PDB entry 4UVB | X-ray diffraction, 2.80 A resolution | chains A and B

Chain A:
Protein: Lysine-specific histone demethylase 1A
Source organism: Homo sapiens
Notes: EC 1.-.-.-
Reference sequence: O60341 (KDM1A_HUMAN); aligned to UniProt positions 1-872 over residues -19 to 852 (the alignment contains insertions or deletions, so no single offset holds)
Amino-acid sequence (872 residues; row label = number of the first residue in the row; numbers below 1 keep their minus sign (Met-19 is residue -19)):
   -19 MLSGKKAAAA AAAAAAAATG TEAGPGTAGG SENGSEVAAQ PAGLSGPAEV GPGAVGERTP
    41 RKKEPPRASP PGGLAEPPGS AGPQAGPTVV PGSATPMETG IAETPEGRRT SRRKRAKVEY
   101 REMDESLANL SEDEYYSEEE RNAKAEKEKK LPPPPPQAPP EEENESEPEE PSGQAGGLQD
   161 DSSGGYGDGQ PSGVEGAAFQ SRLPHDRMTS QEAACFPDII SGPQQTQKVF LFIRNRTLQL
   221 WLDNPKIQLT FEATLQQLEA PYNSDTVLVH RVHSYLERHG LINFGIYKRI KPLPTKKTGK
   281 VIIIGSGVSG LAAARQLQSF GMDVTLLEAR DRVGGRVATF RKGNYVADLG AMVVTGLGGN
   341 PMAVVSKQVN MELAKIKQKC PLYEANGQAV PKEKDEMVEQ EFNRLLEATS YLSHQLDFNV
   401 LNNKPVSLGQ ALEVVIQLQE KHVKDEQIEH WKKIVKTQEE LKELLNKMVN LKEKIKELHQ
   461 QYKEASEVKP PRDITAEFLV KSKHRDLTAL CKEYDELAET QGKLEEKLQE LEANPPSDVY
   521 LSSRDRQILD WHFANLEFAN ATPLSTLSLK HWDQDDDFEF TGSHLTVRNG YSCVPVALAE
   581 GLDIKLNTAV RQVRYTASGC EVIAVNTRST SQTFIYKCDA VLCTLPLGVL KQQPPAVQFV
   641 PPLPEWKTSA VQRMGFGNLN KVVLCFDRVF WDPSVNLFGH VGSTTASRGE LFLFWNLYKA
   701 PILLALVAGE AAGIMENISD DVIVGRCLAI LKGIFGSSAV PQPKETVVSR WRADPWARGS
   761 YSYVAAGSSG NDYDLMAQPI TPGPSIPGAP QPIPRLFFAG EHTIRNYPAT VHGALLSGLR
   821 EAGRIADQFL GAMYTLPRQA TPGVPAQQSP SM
Not modelled in the structure: -19 to 170, 837-852
Construct notes: conflict Pro171 (Ala191 in O60341)
Residues lining bound ligands: 1-Methyl-Tranylcypromine (D51; [(2R,3S,4R,5R)-5-(6-amino-9H-purin-9-yl)-3,4-dihydroxytetrahydrofuran-2-yl]methyl (2R,3S,4S)-5-[(1R,3S,3aS,7aS)-1-amino-1,10,11-trimethyl-4,6-dioxo-3-phenyl-2,3,5,6,7,7a-hexahydro-1H-benzo[g]pyrrolo[2,1-e]pteridin-8(4H)-yl]-2,3,4-trihydroxypentyl dihydrogen diphosphate): Ile284, Gly285, Ser286, Gly287, Val288, Ser289, Gly290, Leu307, Glu308, Ala309, Arg310, Gly314, Gly315, Arg316, Val317, Leu329, Gly330, Ala331, Met332, Val333, Phe538, Ala539, Thr588, Ala589, Val590, Thr624, Leu625, Pro626, Val629, Val637, Leu659, Lys661, Trp751, Trp756, Ser760, Tyr761, Gly800, Glu801, Ala809, Thr810, Val811, Ala814

Chain B:
Protein: Rest corepressor 1
Source organism: Homo sapiens
Reference sequence: Q9UKL0 (RCOR1_HUMAN); residues 1-482 here = UniProt positions 1-482
Amino-acid sequence (482 residues; row label = number of the first residue in the row):
     1 MVEKGPEVSG KRRGRNNAAA SASAAAASAA ASAACASPAA TAASGAAASS ASAAAASAAA
    61 APNNGQNKSL AAAAPNGNSS SNSWEEGSSG SSSDEEHGGG GMRVGPQYQA VVPDFDPAKL
   121 ARRSQERDNL GMLVWSPNQN LSEAKLDEYI AIAKEKHGYN MEQALGMLFW HKHNIEKSLA
   181 DLPNFTPFPD EWTVEDKVLF EQAFSFHGKT FHRIQQMLPD KSIASLVKFY YSWKKTRTKT
   241 SVMDRHARKQ KREREESEDE LEEANGNNPI DIEVDQNKES KKEVPPTETV PQVKKEKHST
   301 QAKNRAKRKP PKGMFLSQED VEAVSANATA ATTVLRQLDM ELVSVKRQIQ NIKQTNSALK
   361 EKLDGGIEPY RLPEVIQKCN ARWTTEEQLL AVQAIRKYGR DFQAISDVIG NKSVVQVKNF
   421 FVNYRRRFNI DEVLQEWEAE HGKEETNGPS NQKPVKSPDN SIKMPEEEDE APVLDVRYAS
   481 AS
Not modelled in the structure: 1-307, 441-482
UniProt features mapped onto this chain:
  - cross-link: Lys297 (Glycyl lysine isopeptide (Lys-Gly) (interchain with G-Cter in SUMO2))

How chain A and chain B interact:
Residue-residue contacts - 99 pairs, chain A then chain B:
  Glu381(A) with Met314(B)
  Arg384(A) with Pro311(B); Lys312(B), hydrogen bond (side chain-backbone); Met314(B)
  Glu387(A) with Pro311(B)
  Ala388(A) with Met314(B), hydrophobic; Leu316(B), hydrophobic
  Tyr391(A) with Lys309(B); Pro310(B); Leu316(B), hydrophobic
  Leu392(A) with Leu316(B), hydrophobic
  Gln395(A) with Arg308(B)
  Leu396(A) with Gln318(B), hydrogen bond (backbone-side chain); Val321(B), hydrophobic
  Phe398(A) with Val321(B), hydrophobic; Ser325(B)
  Leu401(A) with Ser325(B)
  Val415(A) with Leu316(B), hydrophobic
  Gln417(A) with Val324(B); Ala331(B); Leu335(B)
  Leu418(A) with Phe315(B); Asp320(B); Val324(B), hydrophobic
  Gln419(A) with Gly313(B); Met314(B); Phe315(B), hydrogen bond (side chain-backbone); Leu316(B)
  Glu420(A) with Leu335(B)
  Lys421(A) with Asp320(B), salt bridge; Leu335(B); Leu338(B)
  His422(A) with Phe315(B)
  Lys424(A) with Leu335(B); Asp339(B), salt bridge
  Asp425(A) with Leu338(B)
  Gln427(A) with Leu342(B)
  Ile428(A) with Leu338(B); Glu341(B)
  Trp431(A) with Leu342(B); Val345(B); Ile349(B), hydrophobic
  Ile434(A) with Ile349(B), hydrophobic
  Val435(A) with Ile349(B), hydrophobic
  Gln438(A) with Ile352(B); Asn356(B), hydrogen bond (backbone-side chain)
  Glu439(A) with Ile352(B)
  Leu441(A) with Asn356(B)
  Lys442(A) with Thr355(B); Asn356(B); Leu359(B)
  Leu445(A) with Asn356(B); Leu359(B), hydrophobic; Leu363(B), hydrophobic
  Asn446(A) with Leu359(B)
  Met448(A) with Leu363(B)
  Val449(A) with Leu359(B); Leu363(B)
  Lys452(A) with Lys362(B); Leu363(B); Asp364(B), hydrogen bond (side chain-backbone); Gly366(B), hydrogen bond (side chain-backbone); Ile367(B)
  Ile455(A) with Tyr370(B), hydrophobic
  Lys456(A) with Tyr370(B)
  His459(A) with Pro369(B); Tyr370(B)
  Tyr462(A) with Leu372(B), hydrophobic
  Ile474(A) with Glu386(B); Leu389(B), hydrophobic; Leu390(B), hydrophobic; Gln393(B), hydrogen bond (backbone-side chain)
  Thr475(A) with Gln393(B)
  Phe478(A) with Leu390(B), hydrophobic; Gln393(B); Ala394(B); Lys397(B); Val408(B), hydrophobic
  Lys481(A) with Leu390(B); Val408(B)
  Ser482(A) with Lys397(B); Tyr398(B), hydrogen bond
  His484(A) with Leu372(B); Val375(B)
  Arg485(A) with Tyr398(B); Ala404(B); Asp407(B); Val408(B)
  Asp486(A) with Lys397(B); Tyr398(B), hydrogen bond
  Leu487(A) with Tyr370(B); Leu372(B), hydrophobic
  Cys491(A) with Ile367(B), hydrophobic
  Tyr494(A) with Leu363(B); Gly366(B); Ile367(B), hydrophobic
  Asp495(A) with Arg371(B), salt bridge
  Glu505(A) with Lys360(B), salt bridge
  Glu512(A) with Lys353(B), salt bridge
Interface residues without a listed pair, chain A (55 interface residues in all): Leu385, Lys432, Glu477, Gln501
Interface residues without a listed pair, chain B (53 interface residues in all): Val334, Lys346, Gln348, Pro373, Ile409

Overview:
55 residues of chain A and 53 residues of chain B are in contact, with 9 hydrogen bonds and 5 salt bridges.
Among the polar pairs are Lys421(A)-Asp320(B), Lys424(A)-Asp339(B) and Asp495(A)-Arg371(B). Ligands of chain
A: 1-Methyl-Tranylcypromine.
Chain A is Lysine-specific histone demethylase 1A and chain B is Rest corepressor 1, both from Homo sapiens;
the structure, LSD1(KDM1A)-CoREST in complex with 1-Methyl-Tranylcypromine (1S,2R), was determined by X-ray
diffraction, deposited together with 4UV8, 4UV9, 4UVA and 4UVC.
